Entry 7VWZ (electron microscopy, 4.00 A resolution); this record covers chains F and 2 of the 10 polymer chains in the assembly.

[Chain F]
Name: RNA polymerase sigma factor RpoD
Source organism: Escherichia coli K-12
Reference sequence: P00579 (RPOD_ECOLI); residue numbers follow UniProt; this construct covers 1-613
Sequence (613 residues; numbered 1 to 613; the number before each row is that of its first residue):
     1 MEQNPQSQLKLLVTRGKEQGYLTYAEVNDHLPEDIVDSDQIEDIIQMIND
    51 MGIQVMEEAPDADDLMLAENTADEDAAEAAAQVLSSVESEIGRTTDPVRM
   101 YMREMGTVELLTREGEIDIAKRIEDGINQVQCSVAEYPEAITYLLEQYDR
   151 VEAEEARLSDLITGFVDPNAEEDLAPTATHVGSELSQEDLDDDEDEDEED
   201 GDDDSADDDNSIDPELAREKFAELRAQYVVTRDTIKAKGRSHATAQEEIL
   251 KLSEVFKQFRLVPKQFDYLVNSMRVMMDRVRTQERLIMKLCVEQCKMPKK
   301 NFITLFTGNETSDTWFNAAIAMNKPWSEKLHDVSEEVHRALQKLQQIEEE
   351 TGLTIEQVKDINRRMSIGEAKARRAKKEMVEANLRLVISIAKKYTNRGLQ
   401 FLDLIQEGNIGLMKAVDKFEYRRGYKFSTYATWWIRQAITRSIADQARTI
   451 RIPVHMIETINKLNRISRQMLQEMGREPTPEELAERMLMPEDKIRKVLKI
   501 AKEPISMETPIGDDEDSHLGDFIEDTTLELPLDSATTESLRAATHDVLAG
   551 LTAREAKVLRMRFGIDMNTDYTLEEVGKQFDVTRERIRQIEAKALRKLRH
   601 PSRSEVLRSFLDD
Unresolved in the structure: 1-92, 172-209, 262-263, 477-479
Swiss-Prot annotation at these positions:
  - DNA-binding region: Leu-573 to Ala-592 (H-T-H motif)
  - region: Arg-584 to Arg-599 (Interaction with anti-sigma factors)
  - motif: Asp-403 to Gln-406 (Interaction with polymerase core subunit RpoC)
  - site: Arg-562 (Interaction with anti-sigma factors)
  - mutagenesis: Ala-553 (A553D: Disrupts the interaction with Escherichia phage lambda antitermination protein Q), Arg-596 (R596D/E: 2-fold reduction in activation of class II Crp-dependent promoters)

[Chain 2]
Molecule: micF promoter DNA reverse strand
Sequence (70 nucleotides; each row starts with the number of its first residue):
     2 TGCATCCGTGAGTCGAGGGTAATAAGTTGCGAGTGAAGGTTTTGTTTTGA
    52 CATTCAGTGCTGTCAAATAC
Unresolved in the structure: 66-71

[Chain F / chain 2 interface]
Pairs across the interface (27; chain F residue first):
  Arg-93(F) / DT6(2)  hydrogen bond to the phosphate
  Arg-93(F) / DC7(2)  salt bridge to the phosphate
  Tyr-394(F) / DA25(2)  base contact
  Asn-396(F) / DA23(2)  base contact
  Asn-396(F) / DT24(2)  base contact
  Asn-396(F) / DA25(2)  base contact
  Arg-397(F) / DA23(2)  hydrogen bond to the base
  Arg-436(F) / DA26(2)  hydrogen bond to the sugar
  Gln-437(F) / DA26(2)  hydrogen bond to the base
  Asn-461(F) / DA26(2)  phosphate contact
  Arg-465(F) / DA26(2)  phosphate contact
  Arg-465(F) / DG27(2)  salt bridge to the phosphate
  Arg-468(F) / DA25(2)  salt bridge to the phosphate
  Pro-510(F) / DG20(2)  base contact
  Ile-511(F) / DG18(2)  base contact
  Ile-511(F) / DG19(2)  base contact
  Ile-511(F) / DG20(2)  base contact
  Asp-513(F) / DG18(2)  hydrogen bond to the base
  Asp-513(F) / DG19(2)  base contact
  Asp-513(F) / DG20(2)  base contact
  Asp-516(F) / DG16(2)  base contact
  Thr-572(F) / DG45(2)  hydrogen bond to the phosphate
  Leu-573(F) / DG45(2)  hydrogen bond to the phosphate
  Leu-573(F) / DT46(2)  phosphate contact
  Glu-574(F) / DT44(2)  sugar contact
  Glu-574(F) / DG45(2)  hydrogen bond to the phosphate
  Arg-588(F) / DT46(2)  phosphate contact
Also at the interface, not in a pair above, chain F (23 interface residues in all): Trp-433, Thr-440, Ile-443, Lys-502, Glu-503, Asp-514
Also at the interface, not in a pair above, chain 2 (18 interface residues in all): DA17, DT21, DA22, DT47

[Summary]
Chain F and chain 2 form an interface of 23 and 18 residues respectively, with 8 hydrogen bonds and 3 salt
bridges. Among the polar pairs are Arg-397(F)/DA23(2), Gln-437(F)/DA26(2) and Asp-513(F)/DG18(2). From
UniProt: 2 mutagenesis sites on chain F.
Chain F is RNA polymerase sigma factor RpoD (Escherichia coli K-12) and chain 2 is micF promoter DNA reverse
strand; the structure, Cryo-EM structure of Rob-dependent transcription activation complex in a unique
conformation, was determined by electron microscopy (same publication as 7VWY).
